7TMP - chains A and B of the 15 polymer chains in the assembly; structure by electron microscopy, 3.30 A resolution.

[Chain A]
Molecule: H(+)-transporting two-sector ATPase
Organism: Saccharomyces cerevisiae
Notes: EC 7.1.2.2
Reference sequence: A0A6L0YX77 (A0A6L0YX77_YEASX); residues 0-616 here correspond to UniProt positions 1-617 (UniProt number = residue number + 1)
Sequence (639 residues; numbered 0 to 638; the number before each row is that of its first residue; numbering starts at 0):
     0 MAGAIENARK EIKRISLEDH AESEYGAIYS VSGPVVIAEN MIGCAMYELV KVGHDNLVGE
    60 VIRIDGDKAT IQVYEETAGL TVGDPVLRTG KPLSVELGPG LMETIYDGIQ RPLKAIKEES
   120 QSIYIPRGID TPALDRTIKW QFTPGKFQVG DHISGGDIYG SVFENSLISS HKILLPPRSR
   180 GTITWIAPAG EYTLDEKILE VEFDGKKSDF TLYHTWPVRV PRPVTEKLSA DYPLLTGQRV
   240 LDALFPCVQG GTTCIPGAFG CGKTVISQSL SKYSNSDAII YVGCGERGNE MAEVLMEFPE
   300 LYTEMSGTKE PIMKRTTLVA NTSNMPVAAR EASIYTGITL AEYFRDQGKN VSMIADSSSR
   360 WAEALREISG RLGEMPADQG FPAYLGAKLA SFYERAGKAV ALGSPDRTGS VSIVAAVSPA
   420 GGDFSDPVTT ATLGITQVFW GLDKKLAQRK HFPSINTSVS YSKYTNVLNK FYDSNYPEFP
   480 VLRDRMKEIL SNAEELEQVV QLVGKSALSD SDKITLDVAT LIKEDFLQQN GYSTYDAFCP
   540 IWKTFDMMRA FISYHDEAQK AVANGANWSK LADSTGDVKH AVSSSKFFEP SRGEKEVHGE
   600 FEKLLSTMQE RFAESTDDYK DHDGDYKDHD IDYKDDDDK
Disordered / not traced: 0-23, 617-638
Differences from the reference sequence: expression tag (617-638)
Metal / ion sites: Mg2+: Thr263 (together with ADP)
Small-molecule neighbours: ADP (adenosine-5'-diphosphate): Gln237, Phe258, Gly259, Cys260, Gly261, Lys262, Thr263, Val264, Arg286, Glu289, Phe451, Pro452, Gln528, Asn529, Gly530, Tyr531

[Chain B]
Molecule: Vacuolar proton pump subunit B
Organism: Saccharomyces cerevisiae
Reference sequence: A0A6A5Q585 (A0A6A5Q585_YEASX); residues 1-517 here = UniProt positions 1-517
Sequence (517 residues; each row starts with the number of its first residue):
     1 MVLSDKELFA INKKAVEQGF NVKPRLNYNT VSGVNGPLVI LEKVKFPRYN EIVNLTLPDG
    61 TVRQGQVLEI RGDRAIVQVF EGTSGIDVKK TTVEFTGESL RIPVSEDMLG RIFDGSGRPI
   121 DNGPKVFAED YLDINGSPIN PYARIYPEEM ISTGVSAIDT MNSIARGQKI PIFSASGLPH
   181 NEIAAQICRQ AGLVRPTKDV HDGHEENFSI VFAAMGVNLE TARFFKQDFE ENGSLERTSL
   241 FLNLANDPTI ERIITPRLAL TTAEYLAYQT ERHVLTILTD MSSYADALRE VSAAREEVPG
   301 RRGYPGYMYT DLSTIYERAG RVEGRNGSIT QIPILTMPND DITHPIPDLT GYITEGQIFV
   361 DRQLHNKGIY PPINVLPSLS RLMKSAIGEG MTRKDHGDVS NQLYAKYAIG KDAAAMKAVV
   421 GEEALSIEDK LSLEFLEKFE KTFITQGAYE DRTVFESLDQ AWSLLRIYPK EMLNRISPKI
   481 LDEFYDRARD DADEDEEDPD TRSSGKKKDA SQEESLI
Disordered / not traced: 1-11, 197-206, 486-517
Small-molecule neighbours: ADP (adenosine-5'-diphosphate): Leu379, Ser380, Arg381, Lys384

[How chain A and chain B interact]
Contacting residue pairs (110; chain A residue first):
  Tyr28(A) - Ile70(B)
  Tyr28(A) - Arg71(B)
  Tyr28(A) - Gly72(B)  hydrogen bond (backbone-backbone)
  Ser29(A) - Ile70(B)
  Val30(A) - Tyr49(B)
  Val30(A) - Leu68(B)
  Val30(A) - Glu69(B)
  Val30(A) - Ile70(B)  hydrogen bond (backbone-backbone)
  Ser31(A) - Glu69(B)
  Gly32(A) - Tyr49(B)  hydrogen bond (backbone-side chain)
  Thr76(A) - Tyr49(B)
  Ala77(A) - Tyr49(B)  hydrophobic
  Ala77(A) - Asn50(B)
  Gly78(A) - Arg48(B)
  Leu79(A) - Pro47(B)
  Leu79(A) - Arg48(B)
  Leu79(A) - Tyr49(B)  hydrogen bond (backbone-backbone)
  Leu79(A) - Ile70(B)
  Thr80(A) - Pro47(B)
  Thr80(A) - Arg48(B)
  Val81(A) - Phe46(B)
  Val81(A) - Pro47(B)  hydrogen bond (backbone-backbone)
  Val81(A) - Ile70(B)
  Ile104(A) - Tyr142(B)  hydrophobic
  Leu112(A) - Asn140(B)  hydrogen bond (backbone-side chain)
  Leu112(A) - Pro141(B)
  Lys113(A) - Tyr142(B)
  Ile115(A) - Asn140(B)
  Lys116(A) - Asn140(B)
  Lys116(A) - Ala143(B)
  Ile122(A) - Ile139(B)
  Ile122(A) - Asn140(B)  hydrogen bond (backbone-backbone)
  Ile122(A) - Ala143(B)  hydrophobic
  Ile122(A) - Tyr268(B)  hydrophobic
  Ile122(A) - Val322(B)  hydrophobic
  Ile122(A) - Arg325(B)
  Tyr123(A) - Ser137(B)
  Tyr123(A) - Pro138(B)
  Tyr123(A) - Ile139(B)  hydrophobic
  Tyr123(A) - Tyr268(B)
  Ile124(A) - Pro138(B)
  Gly256(A) - Tyr352(B)  hydrogen bond (backbone-side chain)
  Ala257(A) - Tyr352(B)
  Phe258(A) - Ile342(B)  hydrophobic
  Phe258(A) - Pro347(B)
  Phe258(A) - Asp348(B)
  Phe258(A) - Gly351(B)
  Phe258(A) - Tyr352(B)
  Phe258(A) - Gln357(B)
  Gly259(A) - Leu379(B)
  Gly259(A) - Arg381(B)
  Gly284(A) - Tyr309(B)  hydrogen bond (backbone-side chain)
  Arg286(A) - Glu317(B)
  Arg286(A) - Gly351(B)
  Arg286(A) - Tyr352(B)  hydrogen bond (side chain-backbone)
  Arg286(A) - Ile353(B)  hydrogen bond (side chain-backbone)
  Arg286(A) - Thr354(B)  hydrogen bond (side chain-backbone)
  Arg286(A) - Glu355(B)
  Arg286(A) - Arg381(B)
  Gly287(A) - Glu317(B)
  Asn288(A) - Ile145(B)
  Asn288(A) - Tyr146(B)
  Asn288(A) - Pro147(B)
  Asn288(A) - Lys169(B)
  Asn288(A) - Glu355(B)  hydrogen bond
  Ala291(A) - Arg144(B)
  Glu292(A) - Tyr146(B)
  Met295(A) - Tyr146(B)  hydrophobic
  Thr321(A) - Pro141(B)
  Ser322(A) - Tyr309(B)
  Ser322(A) - Thr310(B)
  Ser322(A) - Ser313(B)  hydrogen bond
  Ser322(A) - Glu317(B)  hydrogen bond
  Asn323(A) - Pro138(B)
  Asn323(A) - Ser313(B)
  Asn323(A) - Thr314(B)
  Asn323(A) - Glu317(B)
  Met324(A) - Pro138(B)  hydrophobic
  Met324(A) - Pro141(B)
  Val326(A) - Thr310(B)
  Arg329(A) - Tyr309(B)
  Arg329(A) - Thr310(B)
  Arg359(A) - Tyr309(B)
  Arg359(A) - Tyr352(B)
  Arg365(A) - Gly306(B)
  Gly369(A) - Val298(B)
  Arg370(A) - Arg295(B)
  Arg370(A) - Glu297(B)  salt bridge
  Arg370(A) - Tyr307(B)
  Ser417(A) - Tyr352(B)
  Pro418(A) - Tyr352(B)  hydrogen bond (backbone-side chain)
  Gly420(A) - Thr343(B)
  Gln447(A) - Leu376(B)
  Arg448(A) - Leu376(B)
  Arg448(A) - Ala405(B)
  Arg448(A) - Ala408(B)
  Arg448(A) - Arg475(B)
  Lys449(A) - Ser378(B)
  Lys449(A) - Asn401(B)
  Lys449(A) - Tyr404(B)
  Lys449(A) - Arg475(B)  hydrogen bond (backbone-side chain)
  Gln500(A) - Val419(B)
  Glu523(A) - Asn474(B)
  Gln527(A) - Arg475(B)  hydrogen bond
  Asn529(A) - Asn401(B)
  Tyr531(A) - Lys384(B)
  Lys585(A) - Asn474(B)
  Phe586(A) - Asn474(B)
  Phe586(A) - Ile476(B)
  Phe586(A) - Pro478(B)  hydrophobic
Also at the interface, not in a pair above, chain A (66 interface residues in all): Glu285, Met290, Leu294, Ala319, Gln378, Ala419, Lys443, Phe451, Leu501, Gly503, Tyr534, His579, Ser582
Also at the interface, not in a pair above, chain B (69 interface residues in all): Gly167, Phe173, Gly300, Arg301, Glu323, Pro377, Ile409, Val420, Glu471, Ser477

[Overview]
Chain A and chain B form an interface of 66 and 69 residues respectively; the contacts include 18 hydrogen
bonds and 1 salt bridge. Among the polar pairs are Arg370(A)-Glu297(B), Gly32(A)-Tyr49(B) and
Leu112(A)-Asn140(B). ADP is bound between chain A and chain B.
Here chain A is H(+)-transporting two-sector ATPase and chain B is Vacuolar proton pump subunit B, both from
Saccharomyces cerevisiae. Entry 7TMP (V1 complex lacking subunit C from Saccharomyces cerevisiae, State 2) was
determined by electron microscopy, deposited together with 7TMM, 7TMO, 7TMQ, 7TMR, 7TMS and 7TMT.
